PDB entry 8VGQ | electron microscopy, 2.80 A resolution | chains A and H of the 3 polymer chains in the assembly

# Chain A
Name: GTPase KRas
Source organism: Homo sapiens
Reference sequence: P01116 (RASK_HUMAN), isoform P01116-2; numbering as in UniProt (aligned over 1-169)
Amino-acid sequence (170 residues; row label = number of the first residue in the row; numbering starts at 0):
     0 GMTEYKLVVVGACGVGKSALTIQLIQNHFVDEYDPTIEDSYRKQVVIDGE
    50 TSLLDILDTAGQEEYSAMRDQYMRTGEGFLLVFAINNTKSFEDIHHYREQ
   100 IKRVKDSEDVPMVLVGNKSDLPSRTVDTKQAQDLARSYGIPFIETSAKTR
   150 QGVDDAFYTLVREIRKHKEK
Unresolved in the structure: 0, 168-169
Sequence notes: expression tag (0); engineered mutation Cys12 (Gly in P01116), Ser51 (Cys in P01116), Leu80 (Cys in P01116), Ser118 (Cys in P01116)
Covalently attached groups: compound A1AAW linked to Cys12
Ion coordination: Mg2+: Ser17 (together with GDP)
Small-molecule neighbours:
  - A1AAW (1-{4-[(7M)-6-methyl-7-(5-methyl-2H-indazol-4-yl)quinazolin-4-yl]piperazin-1-yl}propan-1-one): Gly10, Lys16, Pro34, Thr58, Ala59, Gly60, Gln61, Glu62, Glu63, Tyr64, Arg68, Asp69, Met72, His95, Tyr96, Gln99, Ile100, Arg102, Val103
  - GDP (guanosine-5'-diphosphate): Ala11, Gly13, Val14, Gly15, Lys16, Ser17, Ala18, Phe28, Val29, Asp30, Glu31, Tyr32, Asn116, Lys117, Asp119, Leu120, Ser145, Ala146, Lys147
Swiss-Prot annotation at these positions:
  - motif: Tyr32 to Tyr40 (Effector region)
  - binding site (GTP): Gly10, Ala11, Gly13 to Ala18, Val29 to Thr35, Ala59, Gly60, Asn116, Lys117, Asp119
  - modified residue: Met1 (N-acetylmethionine), Thr2 (N-acetylthreonine), Lys104 (N6-acetyllysine)
  - glycosylation: Thr35 (Microbial infection: O-linked (Glc) threonine)
  - natural variant: Lys5 (K5E: In NS3; K5N: In GASC), Gly10 (G10GG: In AML), Cys12 (G12C: In lung carcinoma; this construct carries the variant), Gly13 (G13D: In GASC, JMML and OES; G13R: In pylocytic astrocytoma), Val14 (V14I: In NS3), Leu19 (L19F: In OES), Gln22 (Q22E: In CFC2; Q22R: In NS3), Pro34 (P34L: In NS3; P34Q: In NS3; P34R: In CFC2), Ile36 (I36M: In NS3), Thr58 (T58I: In NS3), Ala59 (A59T: In GASC), Gly60 (G60R: In CFC2; G60S: In NS3), 8 further natural variant entries in UniProt
  - mutagenesis: Asp38 (D38A: Decreased interaction with MAPKAP1/SIN1), Tyr40 (Y40A: Decreased interaction with MAPKAP1/SIN1), Gln61 (Q61L: Promotes GTP binding)
From the paper describing this entry:
  - binding site for A1AAW: Cys12

# Chain H
Name: Fab 2H11.4DS heavy chain
Source organism: Homo sapiens
Notes: antibody fragment or engineered binder
Amino-acid sequence (238 residues; row label = number of the first residue in the row; note: 4 numbers in that range are skipped by the numbering (no residue carries them; nothing is unmodelled there); a row labelled like 82A-82C holds insertion residues (82A, then the next letters in order)):
     1 EVQLQESGPGCVKPPGTLSLTCAVSGGSISSSNWW
   35A S
    36 WVRQPPGKGLEWIGEIYHSGSTNYNPSLKSRVTISVDKSKNQFSLKL
82A-82C SSV
    83 TAADTAVYYCARGSSSWY
100A-100E DLGPF
   101 DYWGQGTCVTVSSASTK
   122 GPSVFPLAPSSKSTSGGTAALGCLVKDYFCECPVTVSWNSGALTSGVHTF
   172 PAVLQSSGLYSLSSVVTVPSSSLGTQTYICNVNHKPSNTKVDKKVEPKSC
   222 DKTHTHHHHHHP
Unresolved in the structure: 132-136, 220-233
Disulfides: Cys11-Cys151, Cys22-Cys92, Cys108-Cys153, Cys144-Cys201

# Interface between chain A and chain H
Pairs across the interface (18):
  Lys5(A) with Ser98(H); Trp99(H)
  Leu6(A) with Trp99(H)
  Val7(A) with Trp99(H), hydrophobic
  Ile36(A) with Gly26(H)
  Asp38(A) with Gly27(H); Ser28(H), hydrogen bond (side chain-backbone); Ser31(H)
  Ser39(A) with Ser31(H); Ser32(H), hydrogen bond
  Tyr40(A) with Ser30(H)
  Arg41(A) with Ser98(H)
  Asp54(A) with Trp99(H)
  Leu56(A) with Trp99(H), hydrophobic
  Gln70(A) with Tyr100(H), hydrogen bond
  Tyr71(A) with Trp99(H), hydrogen bond (backbone-side chain); Tyr100(H), hydrophobic
  Thr74(A) with Tyr100(H)
Interface residues without a listed pair, chain A (17 interface residues in all): Gln25, Tyr32, Ile55, Gly75
Interface residues without a listed pair, chain H (11 interface residues in all): Tyr52, Arg94

# In short
The interface between chain A and chain H involves 17 residues on one side and 11 on the other, with 4
hydrogen bonds. Polar contacts include Asp38(A)-Ser28(H), Ser39(A)-Ser32(H) and Gln70(A)-Tyr100(H). Ligands of
chain A: GDP. Covalently linked compound A1AAW: at Cys12(A). From the paper: a binding site for A1AAW at
Cys12(A).
Here chain A is GTPase KRas and chain H is Fab 2H11.4DS heavy chain, both from Homo sapiens. Entry 8VGQ
(CryoEM structure of GNE-1952-alkylated KRAS G12C in complex with engineered conformationally rigid Fab
2H11.4DS) was determined by electron microscopy, deposited together with 8VEG, 8VGE, 8VGF, 8VGG, 8VGL, 8VGM
and 3 further entries.
